Entry 2OM7 (electron microscopy, 7.30 A resolution (low resolution: residue-level contacts below are approximate; hydrogen-bond / salt-bridge calls are withheld)); this record covers chains I and L of the 14 polymer chains in the assembly.

== Chain I ==
Molecule: Fragment of23S rRNA (H42-44)
Source organism: Thermus thermophilus
Sequence (58 nucleotides; numbered 1051 to 1108; the number before each row is that of its first residue):
  1051 GCCAGGAGGU UGGCUUAGAA GCAGCCAUCC UUUAAAGAGU GCGUAAUAGC UCACUGGU

== Chain L ==
Molecule: Elongation factor G
Source organism: Thermus thermophilus
Reference sequence: P13551 (EFG_THETH); residue numbers follow UniProt; this construct covers 1-691
Sequence (691 residues; row label = number of the first residue in the row):
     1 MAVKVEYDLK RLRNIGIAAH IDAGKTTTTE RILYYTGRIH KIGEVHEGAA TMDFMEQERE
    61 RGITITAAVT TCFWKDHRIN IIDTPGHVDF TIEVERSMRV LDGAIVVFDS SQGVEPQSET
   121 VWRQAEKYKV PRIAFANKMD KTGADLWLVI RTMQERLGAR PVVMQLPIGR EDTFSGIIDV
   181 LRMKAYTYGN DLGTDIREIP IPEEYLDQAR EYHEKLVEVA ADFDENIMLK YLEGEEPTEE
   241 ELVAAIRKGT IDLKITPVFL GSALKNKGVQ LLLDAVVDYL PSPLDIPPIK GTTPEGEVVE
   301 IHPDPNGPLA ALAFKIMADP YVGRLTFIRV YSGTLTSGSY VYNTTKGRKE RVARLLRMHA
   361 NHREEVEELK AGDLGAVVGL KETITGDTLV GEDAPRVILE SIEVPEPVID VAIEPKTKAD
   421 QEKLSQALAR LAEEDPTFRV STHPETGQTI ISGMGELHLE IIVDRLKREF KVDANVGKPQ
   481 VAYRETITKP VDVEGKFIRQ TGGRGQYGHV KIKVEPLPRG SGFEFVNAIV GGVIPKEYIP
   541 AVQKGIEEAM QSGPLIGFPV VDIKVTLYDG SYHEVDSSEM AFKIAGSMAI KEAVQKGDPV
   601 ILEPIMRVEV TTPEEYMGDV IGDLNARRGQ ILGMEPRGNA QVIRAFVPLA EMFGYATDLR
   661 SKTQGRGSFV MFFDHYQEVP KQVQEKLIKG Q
Unresolved in the structure: 1-5, 40-67, 689-691
UniProt features mapped onto this chain:
  - binding site (GTP): Ala19 to Thr26, Asp83 to His87, Asn137 to Asp140

== How chain I and chain L interact ==
Pairs across the interface (21):
  U1066(I) - Gln630(L)
  U1066(I) - Ile631(L)
  U1066(I) - Leu632(L)
  U1066(I) - Met634(L)
  A1067(I) - Ile621(L)
  A1067(I) - Gln630(L)
  A1067(I) - Ile631(L)
  A1067(I) - Leu632(L)
  A1067(I) - Gly633(L)
  A1067(I) - Met634(L)
  G1068(I) - Ile621(L)
  G1068(I) - Ile631(L)
  G1068(I) - Met634(L)
  U1094(I) - Glu615(L)
  U1094(I) - Met617(L)
  A1095(I) - Glu614(L)
  A1095(I) - Glu615(L)
  A1095(I) - Tyr616(L)
  A1095(I) - Met617(L)
  A1095(I) - Gly618(L)
  A1095(I) - Asp619(L)
Also at the interface, not in a pair above, chain I (6 interface residues in all): A1096
Also at the interface, not in a pair above, chain L (14 interface residues in all): Gln641, Ile643

== In short ==
The interface between chain I and chain L involves 6 residues on one side and 14 on the other. UniProt lists
17 GTP-binding residues on chain L.
Here chain I is Fragment of23S rRNA (H42-44) and chain L is Elongation factor G, both from Thermus
thermophilus. Entry 2OM7 (Structural Basis for Interaction of the Ribosome with the Switch Regions of
GTP-bound Elongation Factors) was determined by electron microscopy.
